1Z6K - chain A; structure by X-ray diffraction, 2.30 A resolution.

[Chain A]
Name: Citrate Lyase beta subunit
Source organism: Mycobacterium tuberculosis
Notes: EC 4.1.3.6
Reference sequence: O06162 (O06162_MYCTU); numbering as in UniProt (aligned over 1-273)
Amino-acid sequence (293 residues; row label = number of the first residue in the row; numbers below 1 keep their minus sign (Mse-19 is residue -19)):
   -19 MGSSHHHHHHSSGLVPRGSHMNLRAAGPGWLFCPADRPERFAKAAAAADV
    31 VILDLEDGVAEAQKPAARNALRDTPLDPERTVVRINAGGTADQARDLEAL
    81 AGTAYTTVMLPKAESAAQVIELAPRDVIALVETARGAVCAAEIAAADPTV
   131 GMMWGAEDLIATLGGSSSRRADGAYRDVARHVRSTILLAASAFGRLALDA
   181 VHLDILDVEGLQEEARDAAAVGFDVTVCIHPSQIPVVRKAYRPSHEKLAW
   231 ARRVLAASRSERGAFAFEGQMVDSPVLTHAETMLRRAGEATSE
Unresolved in the structure: -19 to 0, 224-273
Construct notes: cloning artifact (-19 to -16, -9 to 0); expression tag (-15 to -10); modified residue (1, 89, 132-133, 251, 263)
Modified residues: Mse-19, Mse251, Mse263 (selenomethionine); Mse1, Mse89, Mse132, Mse133 (selenomethionine; parent Met)
Metal / ion sites: Mg2+: Glu112, Asp138 (together with oxaloacetate ion)
Residues lining bound ligands: oxaloacetate ion (OAA): Phe12, Asp34, Glu36, Asp37, Gly38, Arg64, Leu110, Glu112, Mse133, Asp138, Val181, Ile209
Reported in the primary citation:
  - Mg2+ coordination: Glu112, Asp138
  - binding site for oxaloacetate ion: Glu36, Arg64

[In short]
Ligands of chain A: oxaloacetate ion. Glu112 and Asp138 coordinate Mg2+. The paper reports a binding site for
oxaloacetate ion at Glu36 and Arg64; Mg2+ coordination by Glu112 and Asp138.
Chain A is Citrate Lyase beta subunit (Mycobacterium tuberculosis); the structure, Citrate lyase beta subunit
complexed with oxaloacetate and magnesium from M. tuberculosis, was determined by X-ray diffraction together
with 1U5H from the same study.
